Entry 7JZW (electron microscopy, 3.20 A resolution); this record covers chains B and M of the 11 polymer chains in the assembly.

Chain B:
Protein: CRISPR type I-F/YPEST-associated protein Csy2
Organism: Pseudomonas aeruginosa
UniProt: B3G161 (B3G161_PSEAI); residue numbers follow UniProt; this construct covers 1-327
Chain sequence (329 residues; row label = number of the first residue in the row; numbers below 1 keep their minus sign (Met-1 is residue -1)):
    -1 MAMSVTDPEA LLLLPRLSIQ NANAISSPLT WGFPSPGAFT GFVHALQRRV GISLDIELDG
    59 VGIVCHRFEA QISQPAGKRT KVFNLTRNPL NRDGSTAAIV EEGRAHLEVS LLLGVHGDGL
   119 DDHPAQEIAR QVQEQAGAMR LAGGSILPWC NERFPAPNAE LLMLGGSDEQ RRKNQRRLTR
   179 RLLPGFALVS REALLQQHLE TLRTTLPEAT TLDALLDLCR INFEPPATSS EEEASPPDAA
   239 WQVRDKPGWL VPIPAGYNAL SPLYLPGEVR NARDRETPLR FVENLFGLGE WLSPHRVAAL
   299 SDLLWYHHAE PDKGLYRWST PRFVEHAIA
Unresolved in the structure: -1 to 2, 225-238, 323-327
Construct notes: expression tag (-1 to 0)

Chain M:
Molecule: CRISPR repeat sequence
Organism: Pseudomonas aeruginosa
Sequence (61 nucleotides; numbered 1 to 61; the number before each row is that of its first residue):
     1 CUAAGAAAUU CACGGCGGGC UUGAUGUCCG CGUCUACCUG AUUCACUGCC GUAUAGGCAG
    61 C
Construct notes: conflict A41 (G1458 in 313291946), A53 (G1446 in 313291946)

Chain B / chain M interface:
Contacting residue pairs (31; chain B residue first):
  Asn21(B) - A3(M)  hydrogen bond to the sugar
  Asn21(B) - A4(M)  hydrogen bond to the phosphate
  Pro26(B) - A3(M)  base contact
  Ser33(B) - A3(M)  hydrogen bond to the phosphate
  Gly35(B) - U2(M)  sugar contact
  Ala36(B) - U2(M)  phosphate contact
  Ala36(B) - A3(M)  hydrogen bond to the phosphate
  Gly39(B) - C1(M)  phosphate contact
  Gly39(B) - U2(M)  sugar contact
  Phe40(B) - U2(M)  base contact
  His42(B) - C1(M)  sugar contact
  Ala43(B) - U2(M)  base contact
  Arg46(B) - C1(M)  hydrogen bond to the base
  Thr84(B) - A7(M)  sugar contact
  Thr84(B) - U9(M)  phosphate contact
  Arg85(B) - A7(M)  hydrogen bond to the sugar
  Arg85(B) - A8(M)  sugar contact
  Arg85(B) - U9(M)  hydrogen bond to the phosphate
  Asn86(B) - A7(M)  base contact
  Pro87(B) - A7(M)  phosphate contact
  Pro87(B) - A8(M)  phosphate contact
  Glu100(B) - A7(M)  hydrogen bond to the base
  Arg138(B) - U2(M)  hydrogen bond to the base
  Arg138(B) - G5(M)  salt bridge to the phosphate
  Arg138(B) - A6(M)  salt bridge to the phosphate
  Leu139(B) - U2(M)  base contact
  Gly141(B) - G5(M)  phosphate contact
  Tyr255(B) - A3(M)  base contact
  Arg271(B) - U2(M)  salt bridge to the phosphate
  Arg271(B) - A4(M)  base contact
  Asn282(B) - A3(M)  hydrogen bond to the base
Interface residues without a listed pair, chain B (28 interface residues in all): Ile23, Ser24, Arg47, Arg102, Met137, Ala140, Asp272
Interface residues without a listed pair, chain M (10 interface residues in all): U10

Overview:
28 residues of chain B and 10 residues of chain M are in contact, with 10 hydrogen bonds and 3 salt bridges.
Polar contacts include Arg46(B)-C1(M), Glu100(B)-A7(M) and Arg138(B)-U2(M).
Here chain B is CRISPR type I-F/YPEST-associated protein Csy2 and chain M is CRISPR repeat sequence, both from
Pseudomonas aeruginosa. Entry 7JZW (Cryo-EM structure of CRISPR-Cas surveillance complex with AcrIF4) was
determined by electron microscopy, deposited together with 7JZX and 7JZZ.
